3OS2 - chains A and D of the 5 polymer chains in the assembly; structure by X-ray diffraction, 3.32 A resolution.

Chain A:
Protein: Integrase
From: Human spumaretrovirus
UniProtKB: P14350 (POL_FOAMV); residues 1-392 here correspond to UniProt positions 752-1143 (UniProt number = residue number + 751)
Sequence (395 residues; row label = number of the first residue in the row; numbers below 1 keep their minus sign (Gly-2 is residue -2)):
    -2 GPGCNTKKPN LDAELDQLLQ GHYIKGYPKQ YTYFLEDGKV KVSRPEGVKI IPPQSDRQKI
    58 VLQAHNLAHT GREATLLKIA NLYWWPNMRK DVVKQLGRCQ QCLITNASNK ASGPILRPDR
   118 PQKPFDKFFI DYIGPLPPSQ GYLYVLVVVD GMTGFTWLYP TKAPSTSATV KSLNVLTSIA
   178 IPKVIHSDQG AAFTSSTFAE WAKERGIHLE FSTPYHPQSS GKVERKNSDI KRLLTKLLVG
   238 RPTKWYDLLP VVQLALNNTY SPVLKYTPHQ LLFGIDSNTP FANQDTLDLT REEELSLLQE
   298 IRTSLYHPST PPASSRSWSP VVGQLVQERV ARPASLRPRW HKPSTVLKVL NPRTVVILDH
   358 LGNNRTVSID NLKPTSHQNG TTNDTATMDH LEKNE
Unresolved in the structure: -2 to 9, 375-392
Sequence notes: expression tag (-2 to 0)
Swiss-Prot annotation at these positions:
  - binding site (Mg(2+)): Asp123, Asp185
Bound ions: Zn2+: His62, His66, Cys96, Cys99
What the authors report for this chain:
  - mutagenesis - A188S, R329S: unchanged catalytic activity (strand transfer activity)
  - specificity-determining residues: Ala188, Arg329
  - mutagenesis - R329E: decreased catalytic activity (strand transfer activity)
  - mutagenesis - A188D: abolished catalytic activity (strand transfer activity)

Chain D:
Molecule: 17-nt DNA strand
Sequence (17 nucleotides; numbered 1 to 17; the number before each row is that of its first residue):
     1 TGCGAAATTC CATGACA

Chain A / chain D interface:
Residue-residue contacts (8):
  Pro214(A) with DA17(D), base contact
  Gln215(A) with DA17(D), base contact
  Glu221(A) with DC16(D), sugar contact; DA17(D), base contact
  Arg222(A) with DC16(D), base contact
  Asn224(A) with DC16(D), phosphate contact
  Ser225(A) with DC16(D), sugar contact
  Lys228(A) with DA17(D), salt bridge to the phosphate
Interface residues without a listed pair, chain A (10 interface residues in all): Ile130, Val260, Lys262
Interface residues without a listed pair, chain D (6 interface residues in all): DT9, DC11, DG14, DA15

Summary:
Chain A and chain D form an interface of 10 and 6 residues respectively; the contacts include 1 salt bridge.
Its one salt-bridged contact is Lys228(A)-DA17(D). From the paper: R329E of chain A reduces catalytic activity
(strand transfer activity); specificity determinants Ala188(A) and Arg329(A); 4 substitutions were tested in
all.
Chain A is Integrase (Human spumaretrovirus) and chain D is a 17-nt DNA strand; the structure, PFV target
capture complex (TCC) at 3.32 A resolution, was determined by X-ray diffraction together with 3OS0 and 3OS1
from the same study.
